3T3Q - chain A; structure by X-ray diffraction, 2.10 A resolution.

Chain A:
Protein: Cytochrome P450 2A6
Organism: Homo sapiens
Notes: EC 1.14.14.1
UniProtKB: P11509 (CP2A6_HUMAN); numbering as in UniProt (aligned over 29-494)
Chain sequence (476 residues; row label = number of the first residue in the row):
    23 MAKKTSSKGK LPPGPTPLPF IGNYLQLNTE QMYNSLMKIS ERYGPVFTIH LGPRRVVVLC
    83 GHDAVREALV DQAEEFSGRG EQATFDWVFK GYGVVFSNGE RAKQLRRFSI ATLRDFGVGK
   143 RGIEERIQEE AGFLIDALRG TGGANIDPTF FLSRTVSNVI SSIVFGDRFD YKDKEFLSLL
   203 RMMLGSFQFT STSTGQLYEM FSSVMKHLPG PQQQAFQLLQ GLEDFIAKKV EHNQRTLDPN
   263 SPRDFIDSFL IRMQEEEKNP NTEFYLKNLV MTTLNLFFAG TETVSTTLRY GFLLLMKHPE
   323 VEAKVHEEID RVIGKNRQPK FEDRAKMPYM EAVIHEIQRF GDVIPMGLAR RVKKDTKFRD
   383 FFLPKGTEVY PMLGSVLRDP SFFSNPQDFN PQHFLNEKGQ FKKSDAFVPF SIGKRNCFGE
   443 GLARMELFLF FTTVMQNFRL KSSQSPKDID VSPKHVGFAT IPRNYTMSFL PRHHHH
Disordered / not traced: 23-31, 495-498
Construct notes: expression tag (23-28, 495-498); engineered mutation Ser208 (Ile in P11509), Phe300 (Ile in P11509), Ala301 (Gly in P11509), Gly369 (Ser in P11509)
UniProt features mapped onto this chain:
  - binding site (substrate): Phe107, Asn297
  - binding site (heme): Cys439
  - natural variant: Ser29 (S29N: In allele CYP2A6*14), Val110 (V110L: In allele CYP2A6*24), Phe118 (F118L: In allele CYP2A6*25 and allele CYP2A6*26), Arg128 (R128L: In allele CYP2A6*26; R128Q: In allele CYP2A6*6), Ser131 (S131A: In allele CYP2A6*26), Leu160 (L160H: In allele CYP2A6*2), Lys194 (K194E: In allele CYP2A6*15), Arg203 (R203C: In allele CYP2A6*23; R203S: In allele CYP2A6*16), Val365 (V365M: In allele CYP2A6*17), Asn418 (N418D: In allele CYP2A6*28), Glu419 (E419D: In allele CYP2A6*28), Asn438 (N438Y: In allele CYP2A6*24), 3 further natural variant entries in UniProt
  - mutagenesis: Ser213 (S213A: No effect on phenacetin O-deethylation activity), Arg372 (R372H: Increases phenacetin O-deethylation activity 2 fold)
Ion coordination: heme Fe: Cys439 (together with pilocarpine)
Residues lining bound ligands:
  - pilocarpine (9PL; (3S,4R)-3-ethyl-4-[(1-methyl-1H-imidazol-5-yl)methyl]dihydrofuran-2(3H)-one): Phe107, Phe111, Val117, Phe118, Phe209, Asn297, Phe300, Ala301, Thr305, Ile366, Leu370, Phe480
  - heme (HEM): Leu91, Arg101, Val116, Val117, Arg128, Leu135, Ile182, Leu298, Ala301, Gly302, Thr305, Val306, Thr309, Gln360, Ile366, Leu370, Arg372, Leu395, Pro431, Phe432, Ser433, Ile434, Arg437, Asn438, Cys439, Phe440, Gly441, Leu444, Ala445, Leu449
From the paper describing this entry:
  - binding site for pilocarpine: Phe107, Val117, Phe209, Asn297, Phe300, Ala301, Ile366, Leu370
  - conformationally variable residues (side-chain flip): Leu370

Summary:
Chain A binds heme and pilocarpine. Curated annotation (UniProt) lists substrate-binding residues Phe107 and
Asn297, heme-binding residue Cys439 and 2 mutagenesis sites. The paper reports a binding site for pilocarpine
at Phe107, Val117 and Phe209 among others; conformational variability at Leu370.
Chain A is Cytochrome P450 2A6 (Homo sapiens); the structure, Human Cytochrome P450 2A6
I208S/I300F/G301A/S369G in complex with Pilocarpine, was determined by X-ray diffraction, deposited together
with 3T3R, 3T3S and 3T3Z.
